Entry 8GRQ (electron microscopy, 3.87 A resolution); this record covers chains G and I of the 13 polymer chains in the assembly.

[Chain G]
Name: Histone H2A type 1-H
Source organism: Homo sapiens
UniProtKB: Q8CGP6 (H2A1H_MOUSE); residues 10-119 here correspond to UniProt positions 11-120 (UniProt number = residue number + 1)
Chain sequence (110 residues; row label = number of the first residue in the row):
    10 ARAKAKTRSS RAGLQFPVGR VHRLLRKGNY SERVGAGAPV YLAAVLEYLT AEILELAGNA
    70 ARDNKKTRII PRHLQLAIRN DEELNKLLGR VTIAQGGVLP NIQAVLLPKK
Disordered / not traced: 119
Swiss-Prot annotation at these positions:
  - modified residue: Lys36 (N6-(2-hydroxyisobutyryl)lysine), Lys74 (N6-(2-hydroxyisobutyryl)lysine), Lys75 (N6-(2-hydroxyisobutyryl)lysine), Lys95 (N6-(2-hydroxyisobutyryl)lysine), Gln104 (N5-methylglutamine), Lys118 (N6-(2-hydroxyisobutyryl)lysine), Lys119 (N6-(beta-hydroxybutyryl)lysine)
  - cross-link (Glycyl lysine isopeptide (Lys-Gly)): Lys13 (interchain with G-Cter in ubiquitin), Lys15 (interchain with G-Cter in ubiquitin), Lys119 (interchain with G-Cter in ubiquitin)

[Chain I]
Molecule: 147-nt DNA strand
Source organism: Homo sapiens
Sequence (147 nucleotides; each row starts with the number of its first residue; numbers below 1 keep their minus sign (DA-73 is residue -73)):
   -73 ACAGGATGTA TATATCTGAC ACGTGCCTGG AGACTAGGGA GTAATCCCCT TGGCGGTTAA
   -13 AACGCGGGGG ACAGCGCGTA CGTGCGTTTA AGCGGTGCTA GAGCTGTCTA CGACCAATTG
    47 AGCGGCCTCG GCACCGGGAT TCTCCAG

[Interface between chain G and chain I]
Pairs across the interface - 17 pairs, chain G then chain I:
  Arg11(G) - DA43(I)  base contact
  Arg11(G) - DT44(I)  hydrogen bond to the sugar
  Lys13(G) - DG46(I)  salt bridge to the phosphate
  Arg29(G) - DG48(I)  sugar contact
  Arg29(G) - DC49(I)  salt bridge to the phosphate
  Glu41(G) - DA39(I)  sugar contact
  Arg42(G) - DG38(I)  sugar contact
  Arg42(G) - DA39(I)  phosphate contact
  Val43(G) - DG38(I)  sugar contact
  Val43(G) - DA39(I)  hydrogen bond to the phosphate
  Ala45(G) - DG38(I)  phosphate contact
  Lys75(G) - DC58(I)  phosphate contact
  Lys75(G) - DA59(I)  salt bridge to the phosphate
  Thr76(G) - DG57(I)  hydrogen bond to the phosphate
  Thr76(G) - DC58(I)  hydrogen bond to the phosphate
  Arg77(G) - DG57(I)  sugar contact
  Arg77(G) - DC58(I)  phosphate contact
Other interface residues (no listed pair), chain G (15 interface residues in all): Ala14, His31, Arg35, Gly44, Lys74

[Overview]
Chain G and chain I form an interface of 15 and 10 residues respectively; the contacts include 4 hydrogen
bonds and 3 salt bridges. Among the polar pairs are Arg11(G)-DT44(I), Val43(G)-DA39(I) and Thr76(G)-DG57(I).
Here chain G is Histone H2A type 1-H and chain I is a 147-nt DNA strand, both from Homo sapiens. Entry 8GRQ
(Cryo-EM structure of BRCA1/BARD1 bound to H2AK127-UbcH5c-Ub nucleosome) was determined by electron
microscopy.
